Entry 5LXI (X-ray diffraction, 1.44 A resolution); this record covers chains D and B of the 4 polymer chains in the assembly.

== Chain D (and B) ==
Molecule: Gamma-aminobutyric acid receptor-associated protein-like 1
Source organism: Homo sapiens
Notes: chain B of this document is another copy of the same molecule, construct and numbering; everything in this record applies to it too
Reference sequence: Q9H0R8 (GBRL1_HUMAN); residue numbers follow UniProt; this construct covers 1-117
Chain sequence (123 residues; numbered -5 to 117; the number before each row is that of its first residue; numbers below 1 keep their minus sign (Gly-5 is residue -5)):
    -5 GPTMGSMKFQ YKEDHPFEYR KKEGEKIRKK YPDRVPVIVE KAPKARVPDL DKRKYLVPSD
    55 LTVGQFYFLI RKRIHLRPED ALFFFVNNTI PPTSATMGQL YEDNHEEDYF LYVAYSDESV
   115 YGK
Unresolved in the structure: -5 to 0 (chain B: -5 to 0, 117)
Construct notes: expression tag (-5 to 0)
Curated features (UniProtKB/Swiss-Prot):
  - site: Tyr115, Gly116 (Microbial infection: Cleavage), Gly116, Lys117 (Cleavage)
  - lipidation: Gly116 (Phosphatidylethanolamine amidated glycine)
  - mutagenesis: His9 (H9A: Abolished interaction with ATG4B), Arg28 (R28A: Does not affect interaction with ATG4B), Arg47 (R47A: Abolished interaction with ATG4B), Arg67 (R67A: Abolished interaction with ATG4B), Gly116 (G116A: No processing of precursor)
Residues lining bound ligands: peroxide ion (PER): Tyr25, Pro26, Asp27, Arg28
Reported in the primary citation:
  - contacts within the chain: Glu17-Lys48 (hydrogen bond)
  - specificity-determining residues: His9, Arg28, Arg47 (by similarity / conservation)
  - mutagenesis - R28A: unchanged binding to ATG4B LIR
  - mutagenesis - R28A: unchanged binding to Cysteine protease ATG4B

== Chain D / chain B interface ==
Residue-residue contacts - 8 pairs, chain D then chain B:
  Asp8(D) - Phe11(B)
  Asp8(D) - Lys15(B)  salt bridge
  Asp8(D) - Glu101(B)
  His9(D) - Phe11(B)
  Asp45(D) - Glu12(B)
  Asp45(D) - Tyr13(B)  hydrogen bond
  Arg47(D) - Phe11(B)
  Arg47(D) - Glu12(B)  salt bridge
Also at the interface, not in a pair above, chain D (8 interface residues in all): Glu7, Pro10, Leu44, Lys46
Also at the interface, not in a pair above, chain B (6 interface residues in all): Pro10

== In short ==
The interface between chain D and chain B involves 8 residues on one side and 6 on the other; the contacts
include 1 hydrogen bond and 2 salt bridges. Polar pairs include Asp8(D)-Lys15(B), Arg47(D)-Glu12(B) and
Asp45(D)-Tyr13(B). The paper reports that R28A of chain D leaves binding to ATG4B LIR unchanged; specificity
determinants His9(D), Arg28(D) and Arg47(D).
Chain D and chain B are both Gamma-aminobutyric acid receptor-associated protein-like 1 (Homo sapiens); the
structure, GABARAP-L1 ATG4B LIR Complex, was determined by X-ray diffraction together with 5LXH from the same
study.
